9NI9 - chains H and A of the 8 polymer chains in the assembly; structure by electron microscopy, 3.80 A resolution.

== Chain H ==
Protein: RUu-Base-1 pAb heavy chain
Source organism: Macaca mulatta
Chain sequence (122 residues; row label = number of the first residue in the row; X marks 118 residues of unknown identity (built as UNK)):
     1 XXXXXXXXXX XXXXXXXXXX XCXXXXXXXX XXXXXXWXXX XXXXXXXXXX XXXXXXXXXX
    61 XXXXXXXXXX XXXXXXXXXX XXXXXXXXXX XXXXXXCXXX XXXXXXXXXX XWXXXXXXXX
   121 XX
Cystine bridges: Cys22-Cys97

== Chain A ==
Protein: BG505-CH505 Envelope glycoprotein gp120
Source organism: Human immunodeficiency virus 1
Chain sequence (504 residues; numbered -4 to 513 plus 1 insertion-coded residue; 15 numbers in that range are skipped by the numbering (no residue carries them; nothing is unmodelled there); the number before each row is that of its first residue; numbers below 1 keep their minus sign (Met-4 is residue -4)):
    -4 MDAMKRGLCC VLLLCGAVFV SPSQEIHARF RRGARAENLW VTVYYGVPVW KDAETTLFCA
    56 SDAKAYETEK HNVWATHCCV PTDPNPQEIV LENVTENFNM WKNNMVEQMH EDIISLWDQS
   116 LKPCVKLTPL CVTLNCTNAT ASNSSIIEG
   154 MKNCSFNITT ELRDKREKKN ALFYKLDIVQ LDGNSSQYRL INCNTSAITQ ACPKVSFEPI
   214 PIHYCAPAGF AILKCNNKTF TGTGPCNNVS TVQCTHGIKP VVSTQLLLNG SLAEGEIIIR
   274 SENITDNGKT ILVHLNESVK IECTRPNNKT RTSIRI
   312 GPGQAFYATG QV
  323A I
   324 GDIREAYCNI SESTWNETLG KVVKQLRKHF PH
   357 KNITFQPSSG GDLEVTTHSF NCGGEFFYCN TSGLFNSTW
   397 ISNTSVQGSN STGSNDSITL PCRIKQIINM WQEVGRAMYA PPIQGNITCV SNITGLILTR
   457 D
   460 GGKNNTETFR PGGGDMRDNW RSELYKYKVV KIEPLGVAPT ACKRRVVGRR RRRR
Disordered / not traced: -4 to 31, 57-65, 397-411, 460-463, 507-513
Cystine bridges: Cys54-Cys73, Cys119-Cys205, Cys126-Cys196, Cys131-Cys157, Cys218-Cys247, Cys228-Cys239, Cys296-Cys331, Cys378-Cys445, Cys385-Cys418
Covalently attached groups: N-acetylglucosamine (NAG) linked to Asn88, Asn130, Asn133, Asn156, Asn160, Asn197, Asn230, Asn241, Asn262, Asn289, Asn301, Asn332, Asn386, Asn442, Asn448

== Chain H / chain A interface ==
Chain A residues in contact with chain H, 4 residues: Asn33, Leu34, Thr499, Cys501

== In short ==
No residue of chain H is in contact with chain A. Covalently linked N-acetylglucosamine: at Asn88(A),
Asn130(A), Asn133(A), Asn156(A), Asn160(A) and Asn197(A) and 9 more.
Chain H is RUu-Base-1 pAb heavy chain (Macaca mulatta) and chain A is BG505-CH505 Envelope glycoprotein gp120
(Human immunodeficiency virus 1); the structure, BG505-CH505 Env glycoprotein in complex with NHP pAb Base-1
isolated from animal RUu18 at week 14, was determined by electron microscopy (same publication as 9NHH, 9NHI,
9NHJ, 9NHK, 9NHL, 9NHM, 9NHN and 9NHO).
